7OW6 - chains A and D of the 5 polymer chains in the assembly; structure by X-ray diffraction, 2.64 A resolution.

# Chain A
Molecule: MHC class I antigen
Organism: Homo sapiens
Reference sequence: A0A583ZB34 (A0A583ZB34_HUMAN); residues 1-275 here correspond to UniProt positions 25-299 (UniProt number = residue number + 24)
Sequence (276 residues; row label = number of the first residue in the row):
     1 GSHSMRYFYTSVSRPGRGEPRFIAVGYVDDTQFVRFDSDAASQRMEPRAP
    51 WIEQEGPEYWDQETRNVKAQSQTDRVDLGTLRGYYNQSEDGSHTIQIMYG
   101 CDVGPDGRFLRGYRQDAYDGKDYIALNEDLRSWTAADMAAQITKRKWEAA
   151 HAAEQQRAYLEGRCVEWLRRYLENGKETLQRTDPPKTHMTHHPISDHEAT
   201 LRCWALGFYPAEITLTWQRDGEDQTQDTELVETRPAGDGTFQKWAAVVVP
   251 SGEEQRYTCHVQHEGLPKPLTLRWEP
Sequence notes: expression tag (276)
Cystine bridges: C101-C164, C203-C259
Reported in the primary citation:
  - contacts within the chain: R114-D116 (salt bridge)

# Chain D
Molecule: TCR alpha
Organism: Homo sapiens
Sequence (203 residues; each row starts with the number of its first residue):
     1 AQKVTQAQTEISVVEKEDVTLDCVYETRDTAYYLFWYKQPPSGELVFLIR
    51 QPWWGEQNEISGRYSWNFQKSTSSFNFTITASQVVDSAVYFCAMSVPSGD
   101 GSYQFTFGKGTKLSVIPNIQNPDPAVYQLRDSKSSDKSVCLFTDFDSQTN
   151 VSQSKDSDVYITDKCVLDMRSMDFKSNSAVAWSNKSDFACANAFNNSIIP
   201 EDT
Disordered / not traced: 153-156, 168-174, 186-188, 196-203
Cystine bridges: C23-C92, C140-C190
Reported in the primary citation:
  - specificity-determining residues: R50, P52, W53, K70 (from molecular simulation)

# Interface between chain A and chain D
Residue-residue contacts (20):
  E58(A) - R28(D)  salt bridge
  Q62(A) - R28(D)
  Q62(A) - D29(D)  hydrogen bond
  Q62(A) - T30(D)  hydrogen bond
  R65(A) - D29(D)  salt bridge
  R65(A) - P97(D)  hydrogen bond (side chain-backbone)
  R65(A) - S98(D)
  R65(A) - G99(D)
  R65(A) - G101(D)
  N66(A) - A31(D)
  N66(A) - P97(D)
  K68(A) - G99(D)  hydrogen bond (side chain-backbone)
  A69(A) - G101(D)
  A150(A) - W54(D)
  H151(A) - W54(D)
  E154(A) - W54(D)
  Q155(A) - W53(D)
  Q155(A) - W54(D)
  A158(A) - W54(D)  hydrophobic
  R163(A) - T30(D)
Also at the interface, not in a pair above, chain A (13 interface residues in all): Q72
Also at the interface, not in a pair above, chain D (11 interface residues in all): D100
Interface features reported in the paper:
  - residue pairs: E58(A)-R28(D) (salt bridge), R65(A)-D29(D) (salt bridge), T30(D)-R163(A), W53(D)-Q155(A) (hydrophobic contact), W54(D)-E154(A) (hydrophobic contact)
  - interface residues, chain D: P97(D), G99(D), D100(D), G101(D)

# In short
Chain A and chain D form an interface of 13 and 11 residues respectively; the contacts include 4 hydrogen
bonds and 2 salt bridges. Among the polar pairs are E58(A)-R28(D), R65(A)-D29(D) and Q62(A)-D29(D). The
authors report salt bridges between E58(A) and R28(D) and R65(A) and D29(D); a contact between T30(D) and
R163(A); hydrophobic contacts between W53(D) and Q155(A) and W54(D) and E154(A). The paper reports interface
residues P97(D), G99(D) and D100(D) among others; specificity determinants R50(D), P52(D) and W53(D) among
others.
Chain A is MHC class I antigen and chain D is TCR alpha, both from Homo sapiens; the structure, Crystal
structure of a TCR in complex with HLA-A*11:01 bound to KRAS G12D peptide (VVVGADGVGK), was determined by
X-ray diffraction together with 7OW3, 7OW4, 7OW5 and 7PB2 from the same study.
